Entry 6AC5 (X-ray diffraction, 1.45 A resolution); this record covers chain A.

[Chain A]
Protein: Receptor-interacting serine/threonine-protein kinase 1
Source organism: Homo sapiens
Notes: EC 2.7.11.1; fragment: Death domain
UniProtKB: Q13546 (RIPK1_HUMAN); numbering as in UniProt (aligned over 561-671)
Chain sequence (111 residues; each row starts with the number of its first residue):
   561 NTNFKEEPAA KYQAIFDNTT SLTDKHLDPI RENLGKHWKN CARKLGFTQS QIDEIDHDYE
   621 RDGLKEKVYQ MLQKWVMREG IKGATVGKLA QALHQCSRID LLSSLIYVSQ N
Not modelled in the structure: 561-573, 671
Disulfides: Cys601-Cys656
Covalently attached groups: N-acetylglucosamine (NAG) linked to Arg603

[Overview]
Covalently linked N-acetylglucosamine: at Arg603.
Chain A is Receptor-interacting serine/threonine-protein kinase 1 (Homo sapiens); the structure, Crystal
structure of RIPK1 death domain GlcNAcylated by EPEC effector NleB, was determined by X-ray diffraction
together with 6E66, 6AC0 and 6ACI from the same study.
